Entry 7TKE (electron microscopy, 7.10 A resolution (low resolution: residue-level contacts below are approximate; hydrogen-bond / salt-bridge calls are withheld)); this record covers chains A and E of the 27 polymer chains in the assembly.

== Chain A ==
Name: ATP synthase subunit alpha
From: Saccharomyces cerevisiae
UniProtKB: P07251 (ATPA_YEAST); residues 1-510 here correspond to UniProt positions 36-545 (UniProt number = residue number + 35)
Chain sequence (510 residues; numbered 1 to 510; the number before each row is that of its first residue):
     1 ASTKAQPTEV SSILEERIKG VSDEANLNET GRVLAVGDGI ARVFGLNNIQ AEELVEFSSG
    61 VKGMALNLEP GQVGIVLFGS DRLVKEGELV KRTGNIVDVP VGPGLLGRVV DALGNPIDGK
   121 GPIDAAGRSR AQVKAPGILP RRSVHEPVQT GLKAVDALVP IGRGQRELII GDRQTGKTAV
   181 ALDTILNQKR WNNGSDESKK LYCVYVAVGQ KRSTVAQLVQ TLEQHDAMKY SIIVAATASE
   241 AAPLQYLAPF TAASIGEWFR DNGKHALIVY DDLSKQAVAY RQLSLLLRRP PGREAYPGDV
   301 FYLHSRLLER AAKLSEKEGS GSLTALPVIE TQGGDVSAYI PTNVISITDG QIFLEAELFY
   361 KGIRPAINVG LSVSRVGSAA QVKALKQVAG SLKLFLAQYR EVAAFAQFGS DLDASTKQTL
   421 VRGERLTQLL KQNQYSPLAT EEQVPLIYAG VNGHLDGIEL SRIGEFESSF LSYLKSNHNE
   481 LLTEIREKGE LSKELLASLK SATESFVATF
Unresolved in the structure: 1-8, 510
Curated features (UniProtKB/Swiss-Prot):
  - binding site (ATP): Gly171 to Thr178
  - site: Ser372 (Required for activity)
  - modified residue (Phosphoserine): Ser22, Ser143

== Chain E ==
Name: ATP synthase subunit beta
From: Saccharomyces cerevisiae
Notes: EC 7.1.2.2
UniProtKB: P00830 (ATPB_YEAST); residues 1-478 here correspond to UniProt positions 34-511 (UniProt number = residue number + 33)
Chain sequence (478 residues; numbered 1 to 478; the number before each row is that of its first residue):
     1 ASAAQSTPIT GKVTAVIGAI VDVHFEQSEL PAILNALEIK TPQGKLVLEV AQHLGENTVR
    61 TIAMDGTEGL VRGEKVLDTG GPISVPVGRE TLGRIINVIG EPIDERGPIK SKLRKPIHAD
   121 PPSFAEQSTS AEILETGIKV VDLLAPYARG GKIGLFGGAG VGKTVFIQEL INNIAKAHGG
   181 FSVFTGVGER TREGNDLYRE MKETGVINLE GESKVALVFG QMNEPPGARA RVALTGLTIA
   241 EYFRDEEGQD VLLFIDNIFR FTQAGSEVSA LLGRIPSAVG YQPTLATDMG LLQERITTTK
   301 KGSVTSVQAV YVPADDLTDP APATTFAHLD ATTVLSRGIS ELGIYPAVDP LDSKSRLLDA
   361 AVVGQEHYDV ASKVQETLQT YKSLQDIIAI LGMDELSEQD KLTVERARKI QRFLSQPFAV
   421 AEVFTGIPGK LVRLKDTVAS FKAVLEGKYD NIPEHAFYMV GGIEDVVAKA EKLAAEAN
Unresolved in the structure: 1-5, 476-478
Curated features (UniProtKB/Swiss-Prot):
  - binding site (ATP): Gly157 to Thr164
  - modified residue: Thr79 (Phosphothreonine), Thr204 (Phosphothreonine), Ser340 (Phosphoserine)

== How chain A and chain E interact ==
Pairs across the interface (16; chain A residue first):
  Asn47(A) with Arg72(E)
  Ile49(A) with Leu70(E); Val71(E); Arg72(E)
  Gln50(A) with Gly69(E); Leu70(E)
  Ala51(A) with Gly69(E); Leu70(E)
  Asn67(A) with Val16(E)
  Leu68(A) with Ala15(E); Val16(E)
  Glu69(A) with Thr14(E)
  Pro70(A) with Thr14(E)
  Ile138(A) with Thr191(E)
  Arg306(A) with Asn223(E)
  Phe405(A) with Ala389(E)
Also at the interface, not in a pair above, chain A (14 interface residues in all): Leu66, Tyr302, Ser305
Also at the interface, not in a pair above, chain E (12 interface residues in all): Glu68, Asn195

== Summary ==
14 residues of chain A face 12 of chain E across their interface. From UniProt: 8 ATP-binding residues on
chain A; 8 ATP-binding residues on chain E.
Here chain A is ATP synthase subunit alpha and chain E is ATP synthase subunit beta, both from Saccharomyces
cerevisiae. Entry 7TKE (Yeast ATP synthase State 2binding(a) with 10 mM ATP backbone model) was determined by
electron microscopy together with 7TJS, 7TJT, 7TJU, 7TJV, 7TJW, 7TJX and 30 further entries from the same
study.
